Entry 6MZV (electron microscopy, 3.40 A resolution); this record covers chains GE and HB of the 42 polymer chains in the assembly.

Chain GE (and HB):
Molecule: Microcompartments protein
Organism: Haliangium ochraceum (strain DSM 14365 / JCM 11303 / SMP-2)
Notes: chain HB of this document is another copy of the same molecule, construct and numbering; everything in this record applies to it too
UniProtKB: D0LID5 (D0LID5_HALO1); numbering as in UniProt (aligned over 1-99)
Chain sequence (99 residues; row label = number of the first residue in the row):
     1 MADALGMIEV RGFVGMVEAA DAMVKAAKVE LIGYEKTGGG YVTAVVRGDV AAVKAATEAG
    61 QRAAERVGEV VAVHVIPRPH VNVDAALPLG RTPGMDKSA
Unresolved in the structure: 1, 94-99
Curated features (UniProtKB/Swiss-Prot):
  - mutagenesis: Lys-28 (K28A: Forms larger hexamer patches, increases hexamer stacking), Arg-78 (R78A: Forms smaller hexamer patches)

How chain GE and chain HB interact:
Residue-residue contacts - 10 pairs, chain GE then chain HB:
  Val-24(GE) / Arg-78(HB)  hydrogen bond (backbone-side chain)
  Lys-25(GE) / Arg-78(HB)
  Ala-26(GE) / Pro-77(HB)
  Ala-27(GE) / Pro-77(HB)  hydrophobic
  Ala-27(GE) / Arg-78(HB)
  Lys-28(GE) / Ala-2(HB)
  Lys-28(GE) / Arg-78(HB)
  Ala-51(GE) / Val-50(HB)
  Ala-51(GE) / Ala-51(HB)  hydrophobic
  Ala-52(GE) / Val-50(HB)
Other interface residues (no listed pair), chain GE (8 interface residues in all): Val-29
Other interface residues (no listed pair), chain HB (6 interface residues in all): Asp-3

In short:
8 residues of chain GE face 6 of chain HB across their interface; the contacts include 1 hydrogen bond. Its
one hydrogen-bonded contact is Val-24(GE)/Arg-78(HB). UniProt lists 2 mutagenesis sites on chain GE.
Chain GE and chain HB are both Microcompartments protein (Haliangium ochraceum (strain DSM 14365 / JCM 11303 /
SMP-2)); the structure, Cryo-EM structure of the HO BMC shell: BMC-TD focused structure, widened inner ring,
was determined by electron microscopy (same publication as 6MZU, 6MZX, 6MZY, 6N06, 6N07, 6N09, 6N0F and 6N0G).
